8ECV - chains L and H; structure by X-ray diffraction, 1.81 A resolution.

# Chain L
Name: 2F12 Fab Light chain
From: Bos taurus
UniProt: P0DOY2 (IGLC2_HUMAN); residues 122-212 here correspond to UniProt positions 16-106 (UniProt number = residue number - 106)
Chain sequence (216 residues; row label = number of the first residue in the row; note: 1 number in that range is skipped by the numbering (no residue carries it; nothing is unmodelled there); a row labelled like 27A-27B holds insertion residues (27A, then the next letters in order)):
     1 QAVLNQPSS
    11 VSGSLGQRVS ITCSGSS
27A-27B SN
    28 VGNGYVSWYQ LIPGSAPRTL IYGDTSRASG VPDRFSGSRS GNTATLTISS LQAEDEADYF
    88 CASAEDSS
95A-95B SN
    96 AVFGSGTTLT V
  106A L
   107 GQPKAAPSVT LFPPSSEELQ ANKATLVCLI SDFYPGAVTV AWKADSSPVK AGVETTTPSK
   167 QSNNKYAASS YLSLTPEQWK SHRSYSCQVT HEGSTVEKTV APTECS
Disordered / not traced: 1-2, 210-212
Disulfide bonds: Cys-23/Cys-88, Cys-134/Cys-193

# Chain H
Name: 2F12 Fab Heavy chain
From: Bos taurus
UniProt: P0DOX5 (IGG1_HUMAN); residues 171-277 here correspond to UniProt positions 116-222 (UniProt number = residue number - 55)
Chain sequence (269 residues; numbered 1 to 277 plus 3 insertion-coded residues; 11 numbers in that range are skipped by the numbering (no residue carries them; nothing is unmodelled there); the number before each row is that of its first residue; a row labelled like 82A-82C holds insertion residues (82A, then the next letters in order)):
     1 EVQLRESGPS LVKPSQTLSL TCTVSGFSLS DKAVGWVRRA PGKALEWLGS IDTGGMTGYN
    61 PGLKSRLSIT KDNSKSQVSL SV
82A-82C NSV
    83 TTEDSATYYC ATVDQKTKNA CPDDFDYRCS CIGGCGCARK GCVGPLCCR
   133 SDLGGYLTDS PAYIYEWYID LWGQGLLV
   171 TVSSASTKGP SVFPLAPSSK STSGGTAALG CLVKDYFPEP VTVSWNSGAL TSGVHTFPAV
   231 LQSSGLYSLS SVVTVPSSSL GTQTYICNVN HKPSNTKVDK KVEPKSC
Disordered / not traced: 276-277
Modified positions: Glu-1 (pyroglutamic acid; PCA)
Disulfide bonds: Cys-22/Cys-92, Cys-103/Cys-119, Cys-111/Cys-117, Cys-113/Cys-130, Cys-124/Cys-129, Cys-201/Cys-257

# Chain L / chain H interface
Contacting residue pairs (82):
  Ser-27(L) with Asp-141(H)
  Asn-30(L) with Ser-142(H), hydrogen bond; Pro-143(H); Ile-146(H)
  Tyr-32(L) with Lys-100(H); Ile-146(H), hydrophobic; Glu-148(H); Trp-149(H)
  Ser-34(L) with Tyr-150(H)
  Tyr-36(L) with Trp-149(H); Tyr-150(H); Ile-151(H), hydrogen bond (side chain-backbone); Trp-154(H)
  Leu-38(L) with Arg-39(H); Leu-45(H), hydrophobic
  Ala-43(L) with Trp-154(H); Gly-155(H)
  Pro-44(L) with Tyr-91(H); Trp-154(H); Gly-155(H)
  Thr-46(L) with Ile-151(H), hydrogen bond (side chain-backbone); Asp-152(H); Trp-154(H), hydrogen bond
  Tyr-49(L) with Glu-148(H); Tyr-150(H), hydrophobic
  Gly-50(L) with Glu-148(H)
  Asp-85(L) with Arg-39(H), salt bridge
  Phe-87(L) with Arg-39(H); Ala-44(H), hydrophobic; Leu-45(H)
  Ala-89(L) with Trp-149(H), hydrophobic
  Ala-91(L) with Tyr-147(H); Trp-149(H), hydrophobic
  Asp-93(L) with Pro-143(H); Ile-146(H)
  Ser-94(L) with Pro-143(H); Tyr-145(H), hydrogen bond (side chain-backbone); Tyr-147(H)
  Ser-95(L) with Tyr-147(H)
  Ser-95A(L) with Gln-97(H); Trp-149(H)
  Asn-95B(L) with Trp-47(H), hydrogen bond; Gly-58(H); Tyr-59(H), hydrogen bond (side chain-backbone); Asn-60(H)
  Ala-96(L) with Trp-47(H); Trp-149(H), hydrophobic
  Phe-98(L) with Leu-45(H); Trp-47(H)
  Gly-99(L) with Ala-44(H)
  Ser-100(L) with Ala-44(H)
  Phe-118(L) with Leu-185(H), hydrophobic; Ala-186(H); Ala-198(H); Leu-199(H), hydrophobic; Gly-200(H); Val-242(H), hydrophobic
  Pro-119(L) with Lys-275(H)
  Ser-121(L) with Phe-183(H); Pro-184(H)
  Glu-123(L) with Phe-183(H); Pro-184(H)
  Glu-124(L) with Phe-183(H); Lys-204(H), salt bridge
  Lys-129(L) with Lys-204(H)
  Val-133(L) with Ser-240(H)
  Leu-135(L) with Phe-227(H), hydrophobic
  Ile-136(L) with Phe-227(H)
  Ser-137(L) with His-225(H)
  Asp-138(L) with His-225(H)
  Glu-160(L) with Val-230(H); Leu-231(H); Gln-232(H)
  Thr-162(L) with Ala-229(H); Val-230(H)
  Ser-165(L) with Pro-228(H)
  Ala-173(L) with Phe-227(H), hydrophobic
  Ala-174(L) with Phe-227(H)
  Tyr-177(L) with Leu-202(H), hydrophobic; Val-230(H), hydrophobic; Leu-239(H); Ser-240(H), hydrogen bond
Other interface residues (no listed pair), chain L (48 interface residues in all): Gly-29, Arg-45, Ser-90, Thr-116, Thr-131, Gln-167, Ser-175
Other interface residues (no listed pair), chain H (49 interface residues in all): Val-37, Lys-43, Glu-46, Pro-61, Gln-156, Ser-238

# Summary
The interface between chain L and chain H involves 48 residues on one side and 49 on the other; the contacts
include 8 hydrogen bonds and 2 salt bridges. Among the polar pairs are Asp-85(L)/Arg-39(H),
Glu-124(L)/Lys-204(H) and Asn-30(L)/Ser-142(H).
Chain L is 2F12 Fab Light chain and chain H is 2F12 Fab Heavy chain, both from Bos taurus; the structure,
Bovine Fab 2F12, was determined by X-ray diffraction (same publication as 8ECQ, 8ECZ, 8ED1 and 8EDF).
